4ZI3 - chains A and D of the 4 polymer chains in the assembly; structure by X-ray diffraction, 2.00 A resolution.

Chain A:
Molecule: ADP-ribosylation factor-like protein 3
Organism: Mus musculus
UniProtKB: Q9WUL7 (ARL3_MOUSE); residue numbers follow UniProt; this construct covers 1-182
Sequence (190 residues; numbered 1 to 190; the number before each row is that of its first residue):
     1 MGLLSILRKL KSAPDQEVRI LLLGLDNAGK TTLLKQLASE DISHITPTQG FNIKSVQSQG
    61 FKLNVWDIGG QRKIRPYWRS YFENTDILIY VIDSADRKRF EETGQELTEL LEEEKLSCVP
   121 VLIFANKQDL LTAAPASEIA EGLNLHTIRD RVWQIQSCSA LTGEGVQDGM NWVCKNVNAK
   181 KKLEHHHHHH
Not modelled in the structure: 1-2, 15, 184-190
Differences from the reference sequence: expression tag (183-190)
Ion coordination: Mg2+: Thr31, Thr48 (together with GMP-PNP)
Residues lining bound ligands: GMP-PNP (GNP; phosphoaminophosphonic acid-guanylate ester): Leu25, Asp26, Asn27, Ala28, Gly29, Lys30, Thr31, Thr32, Ile45, Thr46, Pro47, Thr48, Ile68, Gly69, Gly70, Gln71, Asn126, Lys127, Asp129, Leu130, Ser159, Ala160, Leu161
Curated features (UniProtKB/Swiss-Prot):
  - binding site (GTP): Gly24 to Thr31, Thr48, Asp67 to Gln71, Asn126 to Asp129, Ser159 to Leu161
  - binding site (Mg(2+)): Thr31, Thr48
  - modified residue: Ser5 (Phosphoserine)
  - lipidation: Gly2 (N-myristoyl glycine)
  - mutagenesis: Thr31 (T31N: Inhibits interaction with PDE6D), Gln49 (Q49L: Does not reduce the interaction with RP2), Gln71 (Q71L: Does not inhibit interaction with PDE6D; Q71L: Inhibits RP2-dependent GTP-hydrolysis rate), Lys98 (K98Q: Does not reduce the interaction with RP2), Glu164 (E164A: Reduces the interaction with RP2; when associated with A-168), Asp168 (D168A: Reduces the interaction with RP2; when associated with A-164)

Chain D:
Molecule: Cilia- and flagella-associated protein 36
Organism: Mus musculus
UniProtKB: Q8C6E0 (CFA36_MOUSE); residues 1-133 here = UniProt positions 1-133
Sequence (133 residues; numbered 1 to 133; the number before each row is that of its first residue):
     1 MAAEEEDEVE WVVESIAGFL RGPDWSIPIL DFVEQKCEVF DDEEESKLTY TEIHQEYKEL
    61 VEKLLESYLK EIGINEDQFQ EACTSPLAKT RTSQAILQPV LAAEDFTIFK AMMVQKNIEM
   121 QLQAIRIIQE RNG
Not modelled in the structure: 1-2, 131-133
Curated features (UniProtKB/Swiss-Prot):
  - modified residue: Ser85 (Phosphoserine)

Interface between chain A and chain D:
Residue-residue contacts (5):
  Glu40(A) with Thr90(D)
  Asp41(A) with Leu87(D); Arg91(D), salt bridge
  His44(A) with Glu10(D); Arg91(D), hydrogen bond
Interface residues without a listed pair, chain A (4 interface residues in all): Ser43
Interface features reported in the paper:
  - hot spots on chain A (mutagenesis) - Y81A: decreased binding to GST-BARTL1133
  - hot spots on chain A (mutagenesis) - L4D (10-fold): decreased binding to Cilia- and flagella-associated protein 36

Summary:
Chain A and chain D each contribute 4 residues to their interface; the contacts include 1 hydrogen bond and 1
salt bridge. Polar contacts include Asp41(A)-Arg91(D) and His44(A)-Arg91(D). Bound to chain A: GMP-PNP. The
paper reports that Y81A of chain A reduces binding to GST-BARTL1133; L4D of chain A reduces binding to Cilia-
and flagella-associated protein 36.
Chain A is ADP-ribosylation factor-like protein 3 and chain D is Cilia- and flagella-associated protein 36,
both from Mus musculus; the structure, BART-like domain of BARTL1/CCDC104 aa1-133 in complex with Arl3FL bound
to GppNHp in P1 21 1, was determined by X-ray diffraction, deposited together with 4ZI2.
